5X6E - chains N and O of the 4 polymer chains in the assembly; structure by X-ray diffraction, 2.99 A resolution.

Chain N:
Name: Listeriolysin positive regulatory factor A
Source organism: Listeria monocytogenes
Reference sequence: Q4TVQ0 (Q4TVQ0_LISMN); numbering as in UniProt (aligned over 1-237)
Sequence (237 residues; each row starts with the number of its first residue):
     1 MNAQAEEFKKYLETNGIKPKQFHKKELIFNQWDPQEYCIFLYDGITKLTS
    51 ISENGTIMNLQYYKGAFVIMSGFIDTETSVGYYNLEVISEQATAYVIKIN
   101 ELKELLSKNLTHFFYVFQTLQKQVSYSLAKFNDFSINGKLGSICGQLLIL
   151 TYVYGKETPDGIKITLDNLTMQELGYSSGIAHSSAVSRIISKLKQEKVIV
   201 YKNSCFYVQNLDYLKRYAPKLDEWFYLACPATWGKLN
Disordered / not traced: 1
Ligand contacts: glutathione (GSH): Gln61, Tyr62, Tyr63, Lys64, Gly65, Ala66, Phe67, Lys122, Gln123, Tyr126, Lys130, Gln146, Ile149, Leu150, Val153, Tyr154, Trp224, Cys229
From the paper describing this entry:
  - binding site for glutathione: Gln61, Tyr62 to Ala66, Phe67, Lys122, Tyr126, Tyr154, Trp224

Chain O:
Molecule: 29-nt DNA strand
Sequence (29 nucleotides; each row starts with the number of its first residue):
     1 CATCGTCGTTAACAAATGTTAATGCCTAC

How chain N and chain O interact:
Contacting residue pairs (10; chain N residue first):
  Thr170(N) - DG8(O)  phosphate contact
  Met171(N) - DG8(O)  hydrogen bond to the phosphate
  Met171(N) - DT9(O)  phosphate contact
  Gln172(N) - DC7(O)  phosphate contact
  Gln172(N) - DG8(O)  phosphate contact
  Ser184(N) - DT10(O)  base contact
  Ser187(N) - DT9(O)  hydrogen bond to the phosphate
  Ser187(N) - DT10(O)  base contact
  Ser191(N) - DT10(O)  phosphate contact
  Tyr201(N) - DG8(O)  hydrogen bond to the phosphate
Also at the interface, not in a pair above, chain N (9 interface residues in all): Ser183, Arg188
Also at the interface, not in a pair above, chain O (5 interface residues in all): DA12

In short:
Chain N and chain O form an interface of 9 and 5 residues respectively; the contacts include 3 hydrogen bonds.
Among the polar pairs are Met171(N)-DG8(O), Ser187(N)-DT9(O) and Tyr201(N)-DG8(O). Ligands of chain N:
glutathione. From the paper: a binding site for glutathione at Gln61(N), Tyr62(N) and Phe67(N) among others.
Here chain N is Listeriolysin positive regulatory factor A (Listeria monocytogenes) and chain O is a 29-nt DNA
strand. Entry 5X6E (Crystal structure of PrfA-DNA binary complex) was determined by X-ray diffraction (same
publication as 5X6D).
